Entry 4XGS (X-ray diffraction, 2.25 A resolution); this record covers chains C and D of the 6 polymer chains in the assembly.

== Chain C (and D) ==
Molecule: Ferritin
Source organism: Escherichia coli K12
Notes: EC 1.16.3.2; chain D of this document is another copy of the same molecule, construct and numbering; everything in this record applies to it too
Reference sequence: P0A998 (FTNA_ECOLI); residues 2-165 here = UniProt positions 2-165
Amino-acid sequence (165 residues; row label = number of the first residue in the row):
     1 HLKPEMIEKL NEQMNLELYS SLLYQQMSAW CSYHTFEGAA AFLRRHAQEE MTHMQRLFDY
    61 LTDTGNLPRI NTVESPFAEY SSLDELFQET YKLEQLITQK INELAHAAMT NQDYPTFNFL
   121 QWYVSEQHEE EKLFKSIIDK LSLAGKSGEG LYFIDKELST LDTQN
Not modelled in the structure: 165 (chain D: 164-165)
Construct notes: expression tag (1); engineered mutation L93 (His in P0A998)
Ion coordination: hydroxy diiron-oxo moiety Fe: E17, E50, H53, E94, E130
Residues lining bound ligands: hydroxy diiron-oxo moiety (OFO): E17, Y24, H46, E50, H53, E94, I97, Y123, Q127, E130

== Interface between chain C and chain D ==
Residue-residue contacts (52; chain C residue first):
  L22(C) with L18(D), hydrophobic; I70(D)
  Q25(C) with F58(D); I70(D)
  Q26(C) with P68(D), hydrogen bond (side chain-backbone); R69(D); I70(D), hydrogen bond (side chain-backbone)
  S28(C) with F58(D)
  A29(C) with F58(D), hydrophobic; L67(D); P68(D), hydrophobic
  S32(C) with T62(D)
  Y33(C) with G65(D); N66(D); L67(D), hydrophobic
  R44(C) with D59(D)
  Q48(C) with Q55(D)
  M51(C) with M51(D), hydrophobic
  Q55(C) with Q25(D), hydrogen bond; R44(D)
  F58(C) with Q25(D); S28(D); A29(D), hydrophobic
  T62(C) with S32(D)
  G65(C) with Y33(D)
  N66(C) with Y33(D)
  L67(C) with A29(D); W30(D); Y33(D), hydrophobic; F77(D), hydrophobic
  P68(C) with Q26(D), hydrogen bond (backbone-side chain); A29(D), hydrophobic
  R69(C) with Q26(D); S75(D), hydrogen bond; F77(D)
  I70(C) with L22(D); Q26(D), hydrogen bond (backbone-side chain); S75(D), hydrogen bond (backbone-side chain); P76(D)
  T72(C) with T72(D); V73(D); E74(D); S75(D), hydrogen bond (side chain-backbone)
  V73(C) with T72(D); V73(D), hydrogen bond (backbone-backbone)
  E74(C) with T72(D)
  S75(C) with R69(D); I70(D), hydrogen bond (side chain-backbone); T72(D), hydrogen bond (backbone-side chain)
  P76(C) with I70(D)
  F77(C) with L67(D), hydrophobic; R69(D)
Also at the interface, not in a pair above, chain C (30 interface residues in all): L18, W30, M54, D59, N71
Also at the interface, not in a pair above, chain D (30 interface residues in all): Q48, M54, N71

== Overview ==
The chain C/chain D interface involves 30 residues from each chain, with 11 hydrogen bonds. Polar pairs
include Q26(C)-P68(D), Q26(C)-I70(D) and Q55(C)-Q25(D). Ligands of chain C: hydroxy diiron-oxo moiety. The
hydroxy diiron-oxo moiety Fe site is built by E17(C), E50(C), H53(C), E94(C) and E130(C).
Chain C and chain D are both Ferritin (Escherichia coli K12); the structure, Crystal structure analysis of
novel iron uptake mechanism of Gram-negative bacterial ferritin, was determined by X-ray diffraction together
with 5C6F and 4ZTT from the same study.
